4NH0 - chain A; structure by X-ray diffraction, 2.90 A resolution.

== Chain A ==
Name: Cell divisionFtsK/SpoIIIE
Organism: Thermomonospora curvata
Notes: fragment: Cytoplasmic domain of EccC ATPase
UniProtKB: D1A4G7 (D1A4G7_THECD); residues 200-1315 here = UniProt positions 200-1315
Sequence (1147 residues; each row starts with the number of its first residue):
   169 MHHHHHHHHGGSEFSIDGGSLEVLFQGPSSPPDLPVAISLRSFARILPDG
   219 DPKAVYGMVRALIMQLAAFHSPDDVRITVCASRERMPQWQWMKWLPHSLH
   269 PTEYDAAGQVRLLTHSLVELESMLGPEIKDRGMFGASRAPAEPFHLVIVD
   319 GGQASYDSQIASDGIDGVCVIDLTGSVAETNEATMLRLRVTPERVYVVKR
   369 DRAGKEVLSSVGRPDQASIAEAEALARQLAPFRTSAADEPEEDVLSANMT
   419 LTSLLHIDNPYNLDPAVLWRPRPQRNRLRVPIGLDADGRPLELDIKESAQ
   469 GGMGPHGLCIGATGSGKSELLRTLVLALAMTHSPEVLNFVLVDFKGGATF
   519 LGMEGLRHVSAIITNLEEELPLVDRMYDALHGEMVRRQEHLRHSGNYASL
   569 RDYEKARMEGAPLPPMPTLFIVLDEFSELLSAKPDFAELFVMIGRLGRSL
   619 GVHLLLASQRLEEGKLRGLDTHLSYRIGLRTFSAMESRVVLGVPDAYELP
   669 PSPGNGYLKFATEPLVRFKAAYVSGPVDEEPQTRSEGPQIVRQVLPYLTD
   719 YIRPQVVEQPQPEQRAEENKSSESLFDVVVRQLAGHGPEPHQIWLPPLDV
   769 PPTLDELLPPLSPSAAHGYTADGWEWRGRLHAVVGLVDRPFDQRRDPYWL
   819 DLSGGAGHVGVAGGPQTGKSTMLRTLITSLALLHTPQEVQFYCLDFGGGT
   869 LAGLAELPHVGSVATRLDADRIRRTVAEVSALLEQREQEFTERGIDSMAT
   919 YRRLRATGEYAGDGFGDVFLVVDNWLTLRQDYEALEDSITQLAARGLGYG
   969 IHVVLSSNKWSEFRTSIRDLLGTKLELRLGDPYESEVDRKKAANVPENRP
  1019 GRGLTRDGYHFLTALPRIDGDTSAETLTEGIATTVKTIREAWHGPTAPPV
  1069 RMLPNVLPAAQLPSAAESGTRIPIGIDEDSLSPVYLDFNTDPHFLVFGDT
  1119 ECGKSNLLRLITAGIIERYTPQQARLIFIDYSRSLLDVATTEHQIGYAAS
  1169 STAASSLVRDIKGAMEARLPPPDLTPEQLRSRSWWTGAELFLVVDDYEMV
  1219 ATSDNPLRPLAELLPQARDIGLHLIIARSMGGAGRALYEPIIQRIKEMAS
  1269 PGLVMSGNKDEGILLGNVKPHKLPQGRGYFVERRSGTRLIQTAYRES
Unresolved in the structure: 169-413, 699-739
Sequence notes: expression tag (169-199)
Metal / ion sites: Mg2+ site 1: S838, G865 (together with ATP); Mg2+ site 2: S1123 (together with ATP)
Ligand contacts:
  - ATP (adenosine-5'-triphosphate), molecule 1: P769, G832, P833, Q834, T835, G836, K837, S838, T839, G865, P1018, G1019, L1030, T1031, A1032, L1033, A1042
  - ATP, molecule 2: N1073, V1074, T1118, E1119, C1120, G1121, K1122, S1123, N1124, D1214, Q1293, G1294, Q1309, T1310, A1311, Y1312
UniProt features mapped onto this chain:
  - active site: E593
  - binding site (ATP): G479 to S486, Q834 to T839, T1031, E1119 to N1124, Q1293, T1310, A1311
What the authors report for this chain:
  - contacts within the chain: R543-W762, R543-L763
  - catalytic residues: E593
  - mutagenesis - R543A/E593Q: abolished catalytic activity
  - mutagenesis - R543A: increased catalytic activity on TcEsxB
  - mutagenesis - R543A/R616Q: decreased catalytic activity

== Summary ==
Chain A binds ATP. The Mg2+ site 1 is built by S838 and G865. From UniProt: active-site residue E593 and 24
ATP-binding residues. From the paper: the catalytic residue E593; R543A/E593Q abolish catalytic activity; 3
substitutions were tested in all.
Chain A is Cell divisionFtsK/SpoIIIE (Thermomonospora curvata); the structure, Cytoplasmic domain of the
Thermomonospora curvata Type VII Secretion ATPase EccC, was determined by X-ray diffraction, deposited
together with 4N1A, 4LWS and 4LYA.
